PDB entry 6FFC | electron microscopy, 3.56 A resolution | chains A and B

== Chain A (and B) ==
Protein: ATP-binding cassette sub-family G member 2
Organism: Homo sapiens
Notes: chain B of this document is another copy of the same molecule, construct and numbering; everything in this record applies to it too
Reference sequence: Q9UNQ0 (ABCG2_HUMAN); residues 2-655 here = UniProt positions 2-655
Amino-acid sequence (664 residues; numbered -8 to 655; the number before each row is that of its first residue; numbers below 1 keep their minus sign (Asp-8 is residue -8)):
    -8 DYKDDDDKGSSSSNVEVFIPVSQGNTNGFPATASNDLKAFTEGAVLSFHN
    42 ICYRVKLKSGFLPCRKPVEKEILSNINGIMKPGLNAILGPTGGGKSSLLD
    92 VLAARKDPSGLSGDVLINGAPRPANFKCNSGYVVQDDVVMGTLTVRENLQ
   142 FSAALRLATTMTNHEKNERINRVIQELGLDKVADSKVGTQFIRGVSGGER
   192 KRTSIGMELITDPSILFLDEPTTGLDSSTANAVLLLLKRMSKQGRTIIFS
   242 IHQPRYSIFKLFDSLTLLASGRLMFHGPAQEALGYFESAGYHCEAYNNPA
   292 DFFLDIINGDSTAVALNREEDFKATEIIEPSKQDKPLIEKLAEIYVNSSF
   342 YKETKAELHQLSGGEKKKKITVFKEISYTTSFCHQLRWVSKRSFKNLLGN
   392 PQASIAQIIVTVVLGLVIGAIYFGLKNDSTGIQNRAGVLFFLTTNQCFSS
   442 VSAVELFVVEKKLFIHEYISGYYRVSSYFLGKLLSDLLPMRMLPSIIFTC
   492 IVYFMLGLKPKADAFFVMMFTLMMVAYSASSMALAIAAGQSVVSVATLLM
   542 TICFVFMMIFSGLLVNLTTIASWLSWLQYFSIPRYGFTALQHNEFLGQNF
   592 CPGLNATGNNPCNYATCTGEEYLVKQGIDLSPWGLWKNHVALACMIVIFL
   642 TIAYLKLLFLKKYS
Disordered / not traced: -8 to 33, 49-57, 302-327, 355-368, 655
Disulfide bonds: Cys592-Cys608
Construct notes: expression tag (-8 to 1)
Residues lining bound ligands:
  - BWQ (tert-butyl 3-[(2S,5S,8S)-14-cyclopentyloxy-2-(2-methylpropyl)-4,7-bis(oxidanylidene)-3,6,17-triazatetracyclo[8.7.0.03,8.011,16]heptadeca-1(10),11,13,15-tetraen-5-yl]propanoate), molecule 1: Ala397, Gln398, Val401, Leu405, Phe431, Phe432, Thr435, Asn436, Phe439, Ser440, Ser443, Met549
  - BWQ, molecule 2: Phe431, Leu539, Thr542, Ile543, Val546, Phe547, Met549, Leu555
Curated features (UniProtKB/Swiss-Prot):
  - binding site (ATP): Gly80 to Ser87, Arg184 to Glu190, Glu211, His243
  - site (Not glycosylated): Asn418, Asn557
  - modified residue: Thr362 (Phosphothreonine)
  - glycosylation: Asn596 (N-linked (GlcNAc...) asparagine)
  - natural variant: Val12 (V12M: Found in Jr(a-) blood group phenotype), Gln141 (Q141K: Associated with high serum levels of uric acid and increased risk of gout), Arg147 (R147W: Loss of protein expression), Thr153 (T153M: Decreased protein abundance), Lys360 (deletion: No effect on protein abundance), Phe373 (F373C: Decreased protein abundance), Thr421 (T421A: No effect on protein abundance), Thr434 (T434M: No effect on protein abundance), Ser476 (S476P: No effect on protein abundance), Ser572 (S572R: Decreased protein abundance), Asp620 (D620N: No effect on protein abundance)
  - mutagenesis: Met71 (M71V: Decreased protein abundance. No effect on substrate transmembrane transport), Lys86 (K86M: Decreased protein abundance. Decreased localization to the plasma membrane and retained intracellularly. Loss of ATPase-coupled transmembrane transporter activity), Glu211 (E211Q: Decreased estrone-3 sulfate ATPase-coupled transmembrane transporter activity. Decreased substrate-induced ATP hydrolysis ...), Thr362 (T362A: Loss of phosphorylation by PIM1. Decreased localization to the plasma membrane. Decreased homooligomerization. Loss of function in resistance to drug treatment ...), Arg383 (R383C: Loss of protein expression), Asn418 (N418Q: No effect), Thr435 (T435A: No effect on stability. Increased estrone-3 sulfate ATPase-coupled transmembrane transporter activity. Increased substrate-induced ATP hydrolysis. Increased substrate transport ...), Asn436 (N436A: No effect on stability. Decreased estrone-3 sulfate ATPase-coupled transmembrane transporter activity. Decreased substrate-induced ATP hydrolysis. Decreased substrate transport), Phe439 (F439A: No effect on stability. Decreased estrone-3 sulfate ATPase-coupled transmembrane transporter activity. Decreased substrate-induced ATP hydrolysis. Decreased substrate transport), Arg482 (R482D: Decreases ATPase activity; R482G/N/S/T: Increases ATPase activity; R482K/I/M/Y: No change in ATPase activity; R482T/Y: Decreases transport activity), Val546 (V546A: No effect on stability. No effect on estrone-3 sulfate ATPase-coupled transmembrane transporter activity. No effect on substrate-induced ATP hydrolysis. No effect on substrate transport ...), Met549 (M549A: No effect on stability. No effect on estrone-3 sulfate ATPase-coupled transmembrane transporter activity. No effect on substrate-induced ATP hydrolysis. No effect on substrate transport), 7 further mutagenesis entries in UniProt
What the authors report for this chain:
  - disease-associated variants - Q141K: decreased expression (citing earlier work)

== How chain A and chain B interact ==
Disulfides between the chains: Cys603(A)-Cys603(B)
Residue-residue contacts (87):
  Ser218(A) - Asn299(B)  hydrogen bond
  Ser219(A) - Asn299(B)
  Arg246(A) - Asp292(B)  salt bridge
  Arg246(A) - Asp296(B)
  Tyr247(A) - Glu285(B)
  Tyr247(A) - Ala286(B)
  Tyr247(A) - Tyr287(B)
  Leu274(A) - Tyr287(B)  hydrophobic
  Glu278(A) - Tyr287(B)
  Cys284(A) - Tyr287(B)  hydrogen bond
  Glu285(A) - Tyr247(B)
  Ala286(A) - Tyr247(B)
  Tyr287(A) - Tyr247(B)
  Tyr287(A) - Leu274(B)  hydrophobic
  Tyr287(A) - Glu278(B)
  Tyr287(A) - Cys284(B)
  Tyr287(A) - Asn288(B)
  Tyr287(A) - Pro290(B)
  Asn288(A) - Tyr287(B)
  Asn288(A) - Asn288(B)
  Asn289(A) - Tyr287(B)
  Pro290(A) - Tyr287(B)
  Asp292(A) - Arg246(B)  salt bridge
  Asp296(A) - Arg246(B)
  Asn299(A) - Ser218(B)  hydrogen bond
  Leu405(A) - Phe547(B)  hydrophobic
  Val408(A) - Phe547(B)  hydrophobic
  Ile409(A) - Ile550(B)  hydrophobic
  Ala411(A) - Leu565(B)
  Ile412(A) - Ile550(B)  hydrophobic
  Ile412(A) - Phe551(B)  hydrophobic
  Ile412(A) - Val556(B)  hydrophobic
  Ile412(A) - Leu565(B)  hydrophobic
  Tyr413(A) - Ile550(B)
  Tyr413(A) - Leu555(B)
  Tyr413(A) - Val556(B)  hydrophobic
  Thr421(A) - Asn557(B)
  Thr421(A) - Thr560(B)
  Gln424(A) - Gly553(B)  hydrogen bond (side chain-backbone)
  Gln424(A) - Leu554(B)  hydrogen bond (side chain-backbone)
  Gln424(A) - Leu555(B)
  Gln424(A) - Val556(B)
  Gln424(A) - Asn557(B)
  Gln424(A) - Gln617(B)  hydrogen bond
  Asn425(A) - Leu555(B)
  Asn425(A) - Val556(B)
  Asn425(A) - Asn557(B)
  Asn425(A) - Thr560(B)  hydrogen bond
  Gly428(A) - Leu555(B)
  Phe431(A) - Leu555(B)  hydrophobic
  Phe432(A) - Ile550(B)  hydrophobic
  Phe547(A) - Leu405(B)  hydrophobic
  Phe547(A) - Val408(B)  hydrophobic
  Ile550(A) - Ile409(B)  hydrophobic
  Ile550(A) - Ile412(B)  hydrophobic
  Ile550(A) - Phe432(B)  hydrophobic
  Phe551(A) - Ile412(B)  hydrophobic
  Gly553(A) - Gln424(B)  hydrogen bond (backbone-side chain)
  Leu554(A) - Gln424(B)  hydrogen bond (backbone-side chain)
  Leu554(A) - Leu555(B)  hydrophobic
  Leu555(A) - Tyr413(B)
  Leu555(A) - Gln424(B)
  Leu555(A) - Asn425(B)
  Leu555(A) - Gly428(B)
  Leu555(A) - Phe431(B)  hydrophobic
  Val556(A) - Ile412(B)  hydrophobic
  Val556(A) - Tyr413(B)
  Val556(A) - Gln424(B)
  Val556(A) - Asn425(B)
  Asn557(A) - Thr421(B)
  Asn557(A) - Gln424(B)
  Asn557(A) - Asn425(B)
  Thr560(A) - Thr421(B)
  Thr560(A) - Asn425(B)
  Leu565(A) - Ala411(B)
  Leu565(A) - Ile412(B)  hydrophobic
  Cys592(A) - Tyr605(B)  hydrophobic
  Pro593(A) - Tyr605(B)  hydrogen bond (backbone-side chain)
  Pro602(A) - Cys603(B)  hydrogen bond (backbone-side chain)
  Cys603(A) - Pro602(B)  hydrogen bond (side chain-backbone)
  Cys603(A) - Cys603(B)  disulfide
  Tyr605(A) - Cys592(B)  hydrophobic
  Tyr605(A) - Pro593(B)  hydrogen bond (side chain-backbone)
  Tyr605(A) - Tyr605(B)
  Tyr605(A) - Ala606(B)
  Ala606(A) - Tyr605(B)
  Gln617(A) - Gln424(B)  hydrogen bond
Other interface residues (no listed pair), chain A (54 interface residues in all): Ser248, Phe293, Ser420, Val546, Ile561, Trp564, Leu595, Gly599, Lys616
Other interface residues (no listed pair), chain B (53 interface residues in all): Ser219, Asn289, Phe293, Ser420, Val546, Ile561, Trp564, Leu595, Gly599, Lys616

== Summary ==
Chain A and chain B form an interface of 54 and 53 residues respectively; the contacts include 1 disulfide
bond, 14 hydrogen bonds and 2 salt bridges. Polar pairs include Arg246(A)-Asp292(B), Ser218(A)-Asn299(B) and
Cys284(A)-Tyr287(B). Ligands of chain A: compound BWQ. From the paper: Q141K of chain A reduces expression.
Both chains are ATP-binding cassette sub-family G member 2 (Homo sapiens). Entry 6FFC (Structure of an
inhibitor-bound ABC transporter) was determined by electron microscopy, deposited together with 6HIJ, 6ETI and
6FEQ.
